Entry 3WE6 (X-ray diffraction, 2.02 A resolution); this record covers chains A and B.

# Chain A
Protein: mAb Fab H fragment
From: Mus musculus
Notes: antibody fragment or engineered binder
Chain sequence (218 residues; each row starts with the number of its first residue):
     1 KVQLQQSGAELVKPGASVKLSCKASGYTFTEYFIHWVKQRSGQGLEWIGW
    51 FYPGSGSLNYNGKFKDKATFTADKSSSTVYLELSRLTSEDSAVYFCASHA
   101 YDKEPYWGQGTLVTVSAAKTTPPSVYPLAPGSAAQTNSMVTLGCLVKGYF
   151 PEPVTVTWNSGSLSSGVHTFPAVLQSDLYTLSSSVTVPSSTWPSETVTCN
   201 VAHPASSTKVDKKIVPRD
Unresolved in the structure: 1, 132-136
Disulfide bonds: C22-C96, C144-C199

# Chain B
Protein: mAb Fab L fragment
From: Mus musculus
Notes: antibody fragment or engineered binder
Chain sequence (217 residues; each row starts with the number of its first residue):
     1 DVLMTQTPLSLPVSLGDQASISCRSSQSIVHSNGNTYLEWYLQKPGQSPK
    51 LLIYKVSNRFSGVPDRFSGSGSGTDFTLKINRVEAEDLGIYYCLQGSHVP
   101 LTFGAGTTLELKRADAAPTVSIFPPSSEQLTSGGASVVCFLNNFYPKDIN
   151 VKWKIDGSERQNGVLNSWTDQDSKDSTYSMSSTLTLTKDEYERHNSYTCE
   201 ATHKTSTSPIVKSFNRN
Disulfide bonds: C23-C93, C139-C199

# How chain A and chain B interact
Pairs across the interface - 67 pairs, chain A then chain B:
  H35(A) with L101(B)
  Q39(A) with Q43(B), hydrogen bond; Y92(B)
  Q43(A) with Y92(B)
  G44(A) with Y92(B)
  L45(A) with P49(B), hydrophobic; Y92(B), hydrophobic; F103(B)
  W47(A) with V99(B), hydrophobic; P100(B), hydrophobic; L101(B); F103(B)
  N61(A) with P100(B)
  F95(A) with S48(B)
  D102(A) with N35(B), hydrogen bond; Y37(B), hydrogen bond; K55(B), salt bridge
  E104(A) with L51(B); F60(B)
  P105(A) with E39(B); Y41(B); L51(B)
  Y106(A) with F60(B), hydrophobic
  W107(A) with Y41(B), hydrogen bond; P49(B), hydrophobic
  G108(A) with S48(B)
  Y126(A) with S126(B); E128(B); Q129(B); S132(B)
  P127(A) with S126(B); E128(B)
  L128(A) with F123(B); V138(B), hydrophobic; F140(B), hydrophobic
  A129(A) with F123(B); P124(B)
  P130(A) with F123(B)
  T141(A) with S121(B); F123(B)
  L145(A) with S136(B)
  K147(A) with Q129(B); S136(B)
  H168(A) with N142(B); N143(B), hydrogen bond; S179(B), hydrogen bond
  F170(A) with F140(B), hydrophobic; N142(B); S167(B); T169(B); S179(B); M180(B); S181(B)
  P171(A) with S167(B), hydrogen bond (backbone-side chain); W168(B)
  V173(A) with N166(B)
  L174(A) with L165(B)
  Q175(A) with L165(B); T185(B), hydrogen bond
  S182(A) with F140(B); S181(B), hydrogen bond
  S183(A) with F140(B)
  S184(A) with F140(B); N142(B), hydrogen bond
  K212(A) with E128(B)
  R217(A) with P124(B); P125(B), hydrogen bond (side chain-backbone)
Other interface residues (no listed pair), chain A (42 interface residues in all): V37, E46, W50, N59, K63, Q109, G131, L142, G143
Other interface residues (no listed pair), chain B (41 interface residues in all): D1, Q47, Y54, D172

# Overview
42 residues of chain A and 41 residues of chain B are in contact, with 11 hydrogen bonds and 1 salt bridge.
Polar contacts include D102(A)-K55(B), Q39(A)-Q43(B) and D102(A)-N35(B).
Here chain A is mAb Fab H fragment and chain B is mAb Fab L fragment, both from Mus musculus. Entry 3WE6
(Crystal structure of anti-Prostaglandin E2 Fab fragment) was determined by X-ray diffraction.
